1RTL - chains C and D of the 4 polymer chains in the assembly; structure by X-ray diffraction, 2.75 A resolution.

== Chain C (and D) ==
Name: NS4A cofactor
Notes: chain D of this document is another copy of the same molecule, construct and numbering; everything in this record applies to it too
Sequence (23 residues; each row starts with the number of its first residue):
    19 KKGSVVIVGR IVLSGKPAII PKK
Disordered / not traced: 19, 41 (chain D: 19-20, 37-41)
Construct notes: cloning artifact (19-20, 40-41)

== How chain C and chain D interact ==
Contacting residue pairs - 12 pairs, chain C then chain D:
  Gly33(C) - Ser32(D)
  Lys34(C) - Leu31(D)
  Lys34(C) - Gly33(D)  hydrogen bond (backbone-backbone)
  Pro35(C) - Val30(D)
  Pro35(C) - Leu31(D)
  Ala36(C) - Arg28(D)
  Ala36(C) - Ile29(D)
  Ala36(C) - Val30(D)  hydrogen bond (backbone-backbone)
  Ile37(C) - Arg28(D)
  Ile37(C) - Ile29(D)  hydrophobic
  Ile38(C) - Arg28(D)  hydrogen bond (backbone-backbone)
  Ile38(C) - Val30(D)  hydrophobic

== Overview ==
Chain C and chain D each contribute 6 residues to their interface; the contacts include 3 hydrogen bonds. The
backbones hydrogen-bond at Lys34(C)-Gly33(D), Ala36(C)-Val30(D) and Ile38(C)-Arg28(D).
Both chains are NS4A cofactor. Entry 1RTL (Crystal structure of hcv NS3 protease domain: NS4A peptide complex
with covalently bound pyrrolidine-5,5-translactam inhibitor) was determined by X-ray diffraction.
